5NBA - chain A; structure by X-ray diffraction, 1.87 A resolution.

Chain A:
Molecule: Complement factor D
Organism: Homo sapiens
Notes: EC 3.4.21.46
UniProt: P00746 (CFAD_HUMAN); the construct lacks a stretch of the UniProt sequence and is renumbered around it, so the offset changes along the chain: 16-36 = UniProt 26-46; 38-60 = UniProt 47-69; 63-115 = UniProt 75-127; 118-124 = UniProt 128-134; 6 more segments
Amino-acid sequence (230 residues; each row starts with the number of its first residue; note: 10 numbers in that range are skipped by the numbering (no residue carries them; nothing is unmodelled there); a row labelled like 60A-60E holds insertion residues (60A, then the next letters in order)):
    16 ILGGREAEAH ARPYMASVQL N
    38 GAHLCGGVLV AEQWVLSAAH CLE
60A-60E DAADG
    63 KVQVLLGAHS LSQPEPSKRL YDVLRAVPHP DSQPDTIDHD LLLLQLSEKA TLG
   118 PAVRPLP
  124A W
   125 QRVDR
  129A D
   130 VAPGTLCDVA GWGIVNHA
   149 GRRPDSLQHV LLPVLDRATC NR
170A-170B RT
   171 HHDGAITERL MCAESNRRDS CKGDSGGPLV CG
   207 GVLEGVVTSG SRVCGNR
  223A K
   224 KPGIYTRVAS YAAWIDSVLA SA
Unresolved in the structure: 60A-60E
Cystine bridges: Cys42-Cys58, Cys136-Cys201, Cys168-Cys182, Cys191-Cys220
Differences from the reference sequence: expression tag (244-245)
Small-molecule neighbours: 8S5 ((2S,4R)-N1-(1-aminocarbonylindol-3-yl)-4-fluoranyl-N2-[3-(trifluoromethyloxy)phenyl]pyrrolidine-1,2-dicarboxamide): His40, Leu41, Cys42, His57, Cys58, Trp141, Gly142, Ile143, Arg151, Ser190, Cys191, Lys192, Gly193, Ser195, Val213, Thr214, Ser215, Gly216, Ser217, Arg218, Cys220

In short:
Bound to chain A: compound 8S5.
Chain A is Complement factor D (Homo sapiens); the structure, Complement factor D in complex with the
inhibitor (2S,4R)-4-Fluoro-pyrrolidine-1,2-dicarboxylic acid 1-[(1-carbamoyl-1H-indol-3-yl)-amide]
2-[(3-trifluoromethoxy-phenyl)-amide], was determined by X-ray diffraction together with 5NAT, 5NAR, 5NAW,
5NB6 and 5NB7 from the same study.
